PDB entry 1XH3 | X-ray diffraction, 1.48 A resolution | chains A and C of the 3 polymer chains in the assembly

[Chain A]
Protein: HLA class I histocompatibility antigen, B-35 alpha chain
Organism: Homo sapiens
UniProt: P30685 (1B35_HUMAN); residues 1-276 here correspond to UniProt positions 25-300 (UniProt number = residue number + 24)
Amino-acid sequence (276 residues; numbered 1 to 276; the number before each row is that of its first residue):
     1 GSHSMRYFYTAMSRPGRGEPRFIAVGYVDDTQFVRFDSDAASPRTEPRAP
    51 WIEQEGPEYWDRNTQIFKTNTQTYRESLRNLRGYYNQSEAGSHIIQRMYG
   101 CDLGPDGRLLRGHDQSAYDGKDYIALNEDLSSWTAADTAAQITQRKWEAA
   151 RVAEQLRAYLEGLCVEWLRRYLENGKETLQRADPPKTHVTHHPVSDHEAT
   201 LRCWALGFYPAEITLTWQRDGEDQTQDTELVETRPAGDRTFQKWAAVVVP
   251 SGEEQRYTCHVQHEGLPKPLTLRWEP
Cystine bridges: Cys101-Cys164, Cys203-Cys259

[Chain C]
Protein: aa 4-17 (LPAVVGLSPGEQEY) of alternative reading frame of M-CSF
Amino-acid sequence (14 residues; row label = number of the first residue in the row):
     1 LPAVVGLSPGEQEY

[Interface between chain A and chain C]
Contacting residue pairs (44):
  Met5(A) - Leu1(C)
  Tyr7(A) - Leu1(C)  hydrogen bond (side chain-backbone)
  Tyr7(A) - Pro2(C)
  Tyr9(A) - Pro2(C)
  Tyr59(A) - Leu1(C)  hydrophobic
  Arg62(A) - Val4(C)
  Asn63(A) - Leu1(C)
  Asn63(A) - Pro2(C)
  Ile66(A) - Pro2(C)  hydrophobic
  Ile66(A) - Ala3(C)
  Ile66(A) - Val4(C)  hydrophobic
  Phe67(A) - Pro2(C)  hydrophobic
  Thr69(A) - Gln12(C)
  Asn70(A) - Gln12(C)
  Thr73(A) - Pro9(C)
  Thr73(A) - Gln12(C)
  Tyr74(A) - Tyr14(C)  hydrophobic
  Glu76(A) - Glu13(C)
  Ser77(A) - Glu13(C)
  Ser77(A) - Tyr14(C)  hydrogen bond (side chain-backbone)
  Asn80(A) - Glu13(C)  hydrogen bond
  Asn80(A) - Tyr14(C)  hydrogen bond (side chain-backbone)
  Leu81(A) - Tyr14(C)  hydrophobic
  Tyr84(A) - Tyr14(C)  hydrogen bond (side chain-backbone)
  Ile95(A) - Tyr14(C)
  Arg97(A) - Tyr14(C)  hydrogen bond
  Tyr99(A) - Pro2(C)
  Tyr99(A) - Ala3(C)  hydrogen bond (side chain-backbone)
  Ser116(A) - Tyr14(C)  hydrogen bond
  Tyr123(A) - Tyr14(C)  hydrophobic
  Thr143(A) - Tyr14(C)  hydrogen bond (side chain-backbone)
  Lys146(A) - Tyr14(C)  hydrogen bond (side chain-backbone)
  Trp147(A) - Glu13(C)  hydrogen bond (side chain-backbone)
  Trp147(A) - Tyr14(C)  hydrophobic
  Ala150(A) - Glu11(C)
  Val152(A) - Val5(C)  hydrophobic
  Gln155(A) - Val5(C)
  Gln155(A) - Gly6(C)  hydrogen bond (side chain-backbone)
  Leu156(A) - Val5(C)  hydrophobic
  Tyr159(A) - Leu1(C)  hydrogen bond (side chain-backbone)
  Tyr159(A) - Pro2(C)
  Tyr159(A) - Ala3(C)  hydrophobic
  Trp167(A) - Leu1(C)
  Tyr171(A) - Leu1(C)  hydrogen bond (side chain-backbone)
Interface residues without a listed pair, chain A (33 interface residues in all): Leu163
Interface residues without a listed pair, chain C (12 interface residues in all): Leu7

[Overview]
The interface between chain A and chain C involves 33 residues on one side and 12 on the other; the contacts
include 14 hydrogen bonds. Polar contacts include Tyr7(A)-Leu1(C), Ser77(A)-Tyr14(C) and Asn80(A)-Glu13(C).
Chain A is HLA class I histocompatibility antigen, B-35 alpha chain (Homo sapiens) and chain C is aa 4-17
(LPAVVGLSPGEQEY) of alternative reading frame of M-CSF; the structure, Conformational Restraints and
Flexibility of 14-Meric Peptides in Complex with HLA-B*3501, was determined by X-ray diffraction.
